Entry 9G9A (electron microscopy, 2.83 A resolution); this record covers chains B and E of the 9 polymer chains in the assembly.

== Chain B ==
Name: CRISPR system Cms protein Csm2
From: Enterococcus italicus DSM 15952
Reference sequence: E6LHV6 (CSM2_ENTI1); residue numbers follow UniProt; this construct covers 1-140
Chain sequence (140 residues; numbered 1 to 140; the number before each row is that of its first residue):
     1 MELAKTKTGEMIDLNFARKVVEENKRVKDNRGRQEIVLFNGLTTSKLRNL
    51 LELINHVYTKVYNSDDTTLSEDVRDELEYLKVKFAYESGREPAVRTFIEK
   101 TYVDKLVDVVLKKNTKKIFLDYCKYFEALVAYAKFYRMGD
Disordered / not traced: 1-14, 29-34, 65-68, 138-140

== Chain E ==
Name: CRISPR system Cms endoribonuclease Csm3
From: Enterococcus italicus DSM 15952
Notes: EC 3.1.-.-
Reference sequence: E6LHV5 (CSM3_ENTI1); residues 1-214 here = UniProt positions 1-214
Chain sequence (214 residues; numbered 1 to 214; the number before each row is that of its first residue):
     1 MYSKIRIVGKIDVLTGLHIGGGGETSMIGAIASPVVRDPYSRLPIIPGSS
    51 IKGKMRSLLAKHIGLIPGQKMHNQDAPEILRLFGSSQKGAIQSSRLQISD
   101 AFFSKASQEEFDKKDLAYTETKFENTISRLTAVANPRQIERVTRGASFDF
   151 HIIYNVENINEVMADFENIKTAIHLLENDYLGGGGTRGNGRIRFVIDSID
   201 TVVGDFDSSNLSIK
Disordered / not traced: 24-28
Sequence notes: engineered mutation Ala32 (Asp in E6LHV5)

== Interface between chain B and chain E ==
Contacting residue pairs - 12 pairs, chain B then chain E:
  Thr44(B) - Ala30(E)
  Arg48(B) - Phe123(E)
  Arg48(B) - Gln138(E)
  His56(B) - Leu116(E)
  Tyr58(B) - Arg42(E)
  Thr59(B) - Arg42(E)
  Tyr62(B) - Pro39(E)
  Tyr62(B) - Tyr40(E)  hydrogen bond (side chain-backbone)
  Tyr62(B) - Ser41(E)
  Tyr62(B) - Arg42(E)
  Asn63(B) - Gln108(E)
  Asn63(B) - Tyr118(E)  hydrogen bond
Other interface residues (no listed pair), chain B (9 interface residues in all): Leu51, Asp72
Other interface residues (no listed pair), chain E (14 interface residues in all): Gly29, Leu43, Asp115, Ala117

== In short ==
9 residues of chain B face 14 of chain E across their interface; the contacts include 2 hydrogen bonds. Polar
pairs include Tyr62(B)-Tyr40(E) and Asn63(B)-Tyr118(E).
Here chain B is CRISPR system Cms protein Csm2 and chain E is CRISPR system Cms endoribonuclease Csm3, both
from Enterococcus italicus DSM 15952. Entry 9G9A (CryoEM structure of Enterococcus italicus Csm-crRNA (3.2
complex)) was determined by electron microscopy (same publication as 9G9B, 9G9C, 9G9D, 9G9E, 9G9F, 9G9G and 4
further entries).
